PDB entry 8KGN | electron microscopy, 5.90 A resolution (low resolution: residue-level contacts below are approximate; hydrogen-bond / salt-bridge calls are withheld) | chains A and D of the 4 polymer chains in the assembly

# Chain A
Name: DNA topoisomerase 2
From: African swine fever virus
Reference sequence: A0A2X0THW2 (A0A2X0THW2_ASF); residues 1-1192 here = UniProt positions 1-1192
Sequence (1211 residues; each row starts with the number of its first residue; numbers below 1 keep their minus sign (Glu-3 is residue -3)):
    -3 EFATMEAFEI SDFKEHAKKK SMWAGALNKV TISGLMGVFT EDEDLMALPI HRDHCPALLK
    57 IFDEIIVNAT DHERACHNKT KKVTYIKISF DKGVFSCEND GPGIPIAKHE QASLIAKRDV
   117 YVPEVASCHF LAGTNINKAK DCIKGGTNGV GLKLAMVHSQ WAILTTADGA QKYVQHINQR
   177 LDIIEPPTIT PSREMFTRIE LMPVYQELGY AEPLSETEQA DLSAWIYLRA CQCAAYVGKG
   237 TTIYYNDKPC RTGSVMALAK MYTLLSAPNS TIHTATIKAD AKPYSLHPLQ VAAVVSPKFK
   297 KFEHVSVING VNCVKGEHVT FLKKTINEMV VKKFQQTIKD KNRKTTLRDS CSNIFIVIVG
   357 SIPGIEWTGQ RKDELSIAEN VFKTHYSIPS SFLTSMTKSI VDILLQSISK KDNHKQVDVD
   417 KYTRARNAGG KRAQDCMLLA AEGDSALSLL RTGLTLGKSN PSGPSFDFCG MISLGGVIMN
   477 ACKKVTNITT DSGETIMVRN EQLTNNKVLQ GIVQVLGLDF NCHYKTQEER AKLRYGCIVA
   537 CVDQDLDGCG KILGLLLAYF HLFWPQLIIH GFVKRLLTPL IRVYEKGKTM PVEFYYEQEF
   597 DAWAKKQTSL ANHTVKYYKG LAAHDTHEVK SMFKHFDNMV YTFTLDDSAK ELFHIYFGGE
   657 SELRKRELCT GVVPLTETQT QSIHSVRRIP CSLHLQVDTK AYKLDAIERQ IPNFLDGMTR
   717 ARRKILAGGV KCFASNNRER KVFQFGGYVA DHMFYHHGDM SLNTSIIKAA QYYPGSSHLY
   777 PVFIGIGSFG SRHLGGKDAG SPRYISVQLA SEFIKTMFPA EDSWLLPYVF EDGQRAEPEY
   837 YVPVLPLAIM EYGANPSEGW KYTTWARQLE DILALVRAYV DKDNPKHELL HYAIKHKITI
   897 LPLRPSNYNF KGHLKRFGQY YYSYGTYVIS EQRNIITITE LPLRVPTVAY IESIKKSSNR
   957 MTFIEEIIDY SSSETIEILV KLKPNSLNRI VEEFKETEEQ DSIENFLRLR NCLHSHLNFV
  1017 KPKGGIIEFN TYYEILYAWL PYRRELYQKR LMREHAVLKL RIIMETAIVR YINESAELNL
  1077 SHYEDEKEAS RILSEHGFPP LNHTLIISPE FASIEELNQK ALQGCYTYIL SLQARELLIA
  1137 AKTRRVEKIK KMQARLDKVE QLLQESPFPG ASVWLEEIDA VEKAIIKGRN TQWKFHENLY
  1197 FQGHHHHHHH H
Unresolved in the structure: -3 to 2, 1193-1207
Differences from the reference sequence: expression tag (-3 to 0, 1193-1207)

# Chain D
Molecule: 52-nt DNA strand
Sequence (52 nucleotides; each row starts with the number of its first residue):
     1 ATATATATAT ATATGTGTAT ATATACACAC ATACATATAC ATATATATGC AT
Unresolved in the structure: 1-3, 42-52

# How chain A and chain D interact
Pairs across the interface (31):
  Lys417(A) - DT20(D)
  Lys417(A) - DA21(D)
  Glu438(A) - DT18(D)
  Glu438(A) - DA19(D)
  Gly439(A) - DA19(D)
  Asp440(A) - DT20(D)
  Asp440(A) - DA21(D)
  Gly472(A) - DA19(D)
  Val473(A) - DT18(D)
  Asn496(A) - DT10(D)
  Asp539(A) - DA19(D)
  Asp543(A) - DT18(D)
  Lys615(A) - DA19(D)
  Arg705(A) - DT16(D)
  Arg705(A) - DG17(D)
  Gln706(A) - DG15(D)
  Gln706(A) - DT16(D)
  Thr715(A) - DT16(D)
  Ala717(A) - DG17(D)
  Arg718(A) - DT16(D)
  Tyr751(A) - DG17(D)
  His753(A) - DG17(D)
  His753(A) - DT18(D)
  Gly754(A) - DT18(D)
  Met756(A) - DA19(D)
  Ser761(A) - DT16(D)
  Ser773(A) - DG15(D)
  Ala850(A) - DT14(D)
  Asn851(A) - DG15(D)
  Pro852(A) - DT14(D)
  Pro852(A) - DG15(D)
Other interface residues (no listed pair), chain A (32 interface residues in all): Ser441, Thr482, Lys547, Ser757, Lys793, Ser853, Lys857, Arg940
Other interface residues (no listed pair), chain D (10 interface residues in all): DA9

# Summary
32 residues of chain A and 10 residues of chain D are in contact.
Chain A is DNA topoisomerase 2 (African swine fever virus) and chain D is a 52-nt DNA strand; the structure,
Structure of African swine fever virus topoisomerase II in complex with dsDNA, was determined by electron
microscopy together with 8KGM, 8KGQ and 8KGR from the same study.
